Entry 6YA9 (X-ray diffraction, 2.15 A resolution); this record covers chain A.

[Chain A]
Molecule: rsCGaMP
From: Aequorea victoria
Amino-acid sequence (418 residues; numbered 36 to 455; 2 numbers in that range are skipped by the numbering (no residue carries them; nothing is unmodelled there); the number before each row is that of its first residue):
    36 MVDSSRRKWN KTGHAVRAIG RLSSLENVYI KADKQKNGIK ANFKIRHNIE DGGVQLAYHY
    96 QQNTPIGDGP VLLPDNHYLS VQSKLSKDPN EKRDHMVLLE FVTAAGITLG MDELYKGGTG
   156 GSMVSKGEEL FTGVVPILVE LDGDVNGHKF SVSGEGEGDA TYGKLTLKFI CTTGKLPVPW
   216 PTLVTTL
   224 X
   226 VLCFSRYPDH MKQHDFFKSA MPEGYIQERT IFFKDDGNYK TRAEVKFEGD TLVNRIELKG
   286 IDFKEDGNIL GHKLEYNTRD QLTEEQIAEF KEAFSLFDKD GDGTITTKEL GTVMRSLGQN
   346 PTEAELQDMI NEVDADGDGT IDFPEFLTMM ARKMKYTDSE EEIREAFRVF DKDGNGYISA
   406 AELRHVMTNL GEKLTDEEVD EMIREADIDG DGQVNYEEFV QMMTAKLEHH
Disordered / not traced: 36-37, 148-157, 451-455
Modified positions: PIA ([(4Z)-2-[(1S)-1-aminoethyl]-4-(4-hydroxybenzylidene)-5-oxo-4,5-dihydro-1H-imidazol-1-yl]acetic acid) at position 224
Glycans and other covalent adducts: covalent link Leu222-PIA_224; covalent link PIA_224-Val226
Metal / ion sites: Ca2+ site 1: Asp323, Asp325, Asp327, Thr329, Glu334; Ca2+ site 2: Asp359, Asp361, Asp363, Thr365, Asp367, Glu370; Ca2+ site 3: Asp361, Asp363, Asp367; Ca2+ site 4: Asp396, Asp398, Asn400, Tyr402, Glu407; Ca2+ site 5: Asp432, Asp434, Asp436, Gln438, Glu443

[Overview]
The Ca2+ site 1 is built by Asp323, Asp325, Asp327, Thr329 and Glu334. Asp359, Asp361, Asp363, Thr365, Asp367
and Glu370 form the Ca2+ site 2.
Chain A is rsCGaMP (Aequorea victoria); the structure, Crystal structure of rsGCaMP in the ON state
(non-illuminated), was determined by X-ray diffraction (same publication as 6TV7, 6ZSM, 6ZSN and 7AUG).
